Entry 9IJL (X-ray diffraction, 1.60 A resolution); this record covers chain A.

[Chain A]
Name: Branched-chain amino acid aminotransferase
Organism: Mycolicibacterium neoaurum
Chain sequence (335 residues; numbered 1 to 335; the number before each row is that of its first residue):
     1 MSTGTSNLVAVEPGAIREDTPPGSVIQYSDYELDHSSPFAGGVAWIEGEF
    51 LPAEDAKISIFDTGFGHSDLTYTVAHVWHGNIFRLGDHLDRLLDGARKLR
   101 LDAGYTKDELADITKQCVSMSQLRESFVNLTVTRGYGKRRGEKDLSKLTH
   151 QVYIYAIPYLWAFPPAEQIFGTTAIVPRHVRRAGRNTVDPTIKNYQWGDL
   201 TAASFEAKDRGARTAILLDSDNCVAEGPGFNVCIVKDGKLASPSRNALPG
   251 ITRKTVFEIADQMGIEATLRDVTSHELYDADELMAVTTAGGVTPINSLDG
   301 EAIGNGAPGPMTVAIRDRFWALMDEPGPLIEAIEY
Not modelled in the structure: 1-2, 138-147
Modified / non-standard residues: Lys-193 ((2S)-2-amino-6-[[3-hydroxy-2-methyl-5-(phosphonooxymethyl)pyridin-4-yl]methylideneamino]hexanoic acid; LLP)

[Summary]
Chain A is Branched-chain amino acid aminotransferase (Mycolicibacterium neoaurum); the structure, Structure
of wild-type aminotransferase from Mycolicibacterium neoaurum in complex with LLP, was determined by X-ray
diffraction together with 9IVE from the same study.
